9BZ6 - chains A and C of the 4 polymer chains in the assembly; structure by electron microscopy, 3.87 A resolution.

Chain A:
Name: Ribonucleoside-diphosphate reductase subunit alpha
Organism: Bacillus subtilis
Notes: EC 1.17.4.1
UniProtKB: P50620 (RIR1_BACSU); residues 1-700 here = UniProt positions 1-700
Chain sequence (700 residues; row label = number of the first residue in the row):
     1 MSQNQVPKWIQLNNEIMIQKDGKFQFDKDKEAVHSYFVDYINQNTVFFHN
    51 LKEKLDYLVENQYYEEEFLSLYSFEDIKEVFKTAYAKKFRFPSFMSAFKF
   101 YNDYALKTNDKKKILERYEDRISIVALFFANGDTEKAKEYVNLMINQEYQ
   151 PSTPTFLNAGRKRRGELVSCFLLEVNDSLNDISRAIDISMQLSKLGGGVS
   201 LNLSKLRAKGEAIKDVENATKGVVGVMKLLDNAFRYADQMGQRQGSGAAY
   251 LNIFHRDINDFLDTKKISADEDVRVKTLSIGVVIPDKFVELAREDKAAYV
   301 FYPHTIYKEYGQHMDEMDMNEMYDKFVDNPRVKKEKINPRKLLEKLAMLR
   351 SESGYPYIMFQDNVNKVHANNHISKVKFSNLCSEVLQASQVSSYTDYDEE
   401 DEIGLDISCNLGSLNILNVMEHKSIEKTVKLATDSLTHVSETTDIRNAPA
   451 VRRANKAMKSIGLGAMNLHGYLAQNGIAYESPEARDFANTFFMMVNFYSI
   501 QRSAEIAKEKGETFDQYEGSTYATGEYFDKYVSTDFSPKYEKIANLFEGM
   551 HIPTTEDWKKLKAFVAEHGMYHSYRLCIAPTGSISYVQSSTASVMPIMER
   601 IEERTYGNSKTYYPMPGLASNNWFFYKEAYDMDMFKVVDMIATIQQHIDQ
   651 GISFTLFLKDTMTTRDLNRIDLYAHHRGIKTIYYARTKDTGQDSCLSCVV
Unresolved in the structure: 1-5, 689-700
Residues lining bound ligands:
  - ATP (adenosine-5'-triphosphate): Val33, His34, Phe37, Asn42, Phe89, Arg90, Phe91, Arg117
  - GDP (guanosine-5'-diphosphate): Val46, Phe47, Phe48, His49, Asn50, Leu51, Lys54, Lys78, Phe81, Lys82, Tyr85, Asp120
  - dTTP (TTP), molecule 1: Asp177, Ser178, Leu179, Ile182, Leu206, Arg207, Ala212, Ile213, Lys214, Ala219, Thr220, Lys221, His304
  - dTTP (TTP), molecule 2: Lys194, Tyr236, Ala237, Asp238, Met240
UniProt features mapped onto this chain:
  - active site: Asn380 (Proton acceptor), Cys382 (Cysteine radical intermediate), Glu384 (Proton acceptor)
  - binding site (substrate): Thr153, Ser169, Cys170, Gly198, Asn380 to Glu384, Pro580 to Ile584
  - site: Cys170 (Important for hydrogen atom transfer), Asp177 (Allosteric effector binding), Arg207 (Allosteric effector binding), Cys409 (Important for hydrogen atom transfer), Tyr683 (Important for electron transfer), Tyr684 (Important for electron transfer), Cys695 (Interacts with thioredoxin/glutaredoxin), Cys698 (Interacts with thioredoxin/glutaredoxin)
  - mutagenesis: His255 (H255Y: In ts-A 73; temperature-sensitive lethal mutation)
From the paper describing this entry:
  - catalytic residues: Cys382, Tyr684 (citing earlier work)

Chain C:
Name: Ribonucleoside-diphosphate reductase subunit beta
Organism: Bacillus subtilis
Notes: EC 1.17.4.1
UniProtKB: P50621 (RIR2_BACSU); residues 1-329 here = UniProt positions 1-329
Chain sequence (350 residues; each row starts with the number of its first residue; numbers below 1 keep their minus sign (Met-20 is residue -20)):
   -20 MGSSHHHHHHSSGLVPRGSHMMTKIYDAANWSKHEDDFTQMFYNQNVKQF
    30 WLPEEIALNGDLLTWKYLGKNEQDTYMKVLAGLTLLDTEQGNTGMPIVAE
    80 HVDGHQRKAVLNFMAMMENAVHAKSYSNIFMTLAPTETINEVFEWVKQNK
   130 YLQKKAQMIVGLYKAIQKDDEISLFKAMVASVYLESFLFYSGFYYPLYFY
   180 GQGKLMQSGEIINLILRDEAIHGVYVGLLAQEIYNKQTEEKKAELREFAI
   230 DLLNQLYENELEYTEDLYDQVGLSHDVKKFIRYNANKALMNLGFDPYFEE
   280 EDINPIVLNGLNTKTKSHDFFSMKGNGYKKATVEPLKDDDFYFEDEKEQI
Unresolved in the structure: -20 to 15, 291-308, 323-329
Sequence notes: initiating methionine (-20); expression tag (-19 to 0)
Ion coordination: Mn2+ site 1: Asp66, Glu97, His101, Glu198; Mn2+ site 2: Glu97, Glu164, Glu198, His201
UniProt features mapped onto this chain:
  - active site: Tyr105
  - binding site (Fe cation): Asp66, Glu97, His101, Glu164, Glu198, His201

How chain A and chain C interact:
Contacting residue pairs (31):
  Ala292(A) - Phe320(C)
  Arg293(A) - Phe320(C)
  Arg293(A) - Tyr321(C)
  Arg340(A) - Leu315(C)  hydrogen bond (side chain-backbone)
  Arg340(A) - Lys316(C)
  Arg340(A) - Asp317(C)  salt bridge
  Arg340(A) - Phe320(C)
  Leu343(A) - Leu315(C)  hydrophobic
  Leu343(A) - Phe320(C)  hydrophobic
  Glu344(A) - Pro314(C)
  Glu344(A) - Leu315(C)  hydrogen bond (side chain-backbone)
  Ser351(A) - Ala310(C)
  Glu352(A) - Lys309(C)
  Thr663(A) - Thr311(C)
  Thr663(A) - Glu313(C)
  Thr664(A) - Thr311(C)  hydrogen bond (backbone-backbone)
  Thr664(A) - Val312(C)
  Thr664(A) - Glu313(C)
  Arg665(A) - Glu313(C)  salt bridge
  Arg665(A) - Pro314(C)
  Arg665(A) - Lys316(C)
  Arg665(A) - Asp319(C)  salt bridge
  Asn668(A) - Leu315(C)
  Arg669(A) - Asp318(C)
  Arg669(A) - Asp319(C)  salt bridge
  Arg669(A) - Phe322(C)
  Leu672(A) - Asp319(C)
  Leu672(A) - Phe320(C)  hydrophobic
  Leu672(A) - Phe322(C)
  Tyr673(A) - Phe322(C)
  His676(A) - Phe322(C)
Other interface residues (no listed pair), chain A (19 interface residues in all): Val289, Phe635, Thr661, Met662

Overview:
19 residues of chain A and 14 residues of chain C are in contact, with 3 hydrogen bonds and 4 salt bridges.
Among the polar pairs are Arg340(A)-Asp317(C), Arg665(A)-Glu313(C) and Arg665(A)-Asp319(C). Ligands of chain
A: ATP, GDP and dTTP. From the paper: catalytic residues Cys382(A) and Tyr684(A).
Here chain A is Ribonucleoside-diphosphate reductase subunit alpha and chain C is Ribonucleoside-diphosphate
reductase subunit beta, both from Bacillus subtilis. Entry 9BZ6 (Class 7 model for combined refinement of
Bacillus subtilis ribonucleotide reductase complex) was determined by electron microscopy together with 9BW3,
9BWX, 9BX2, 9BX3, 9BX6, 9BX8 and 39 further entries from the same study.
